Entry 6QTO (X-ray diffraction, 1.27 A resolution); this record covers chains A and B.

== Chain A ==
Protein: E3 ubiquitin-protein ligase COP1
From: Arabidopsis thaliana
Notes: EC 2.3.2.27
UniProtKB: P43254 (COP1_ARATH); residue numbers follow UniProt; this construct covers 349-675
Chain sequence (330 residues; each row starts with the number of its first residue):
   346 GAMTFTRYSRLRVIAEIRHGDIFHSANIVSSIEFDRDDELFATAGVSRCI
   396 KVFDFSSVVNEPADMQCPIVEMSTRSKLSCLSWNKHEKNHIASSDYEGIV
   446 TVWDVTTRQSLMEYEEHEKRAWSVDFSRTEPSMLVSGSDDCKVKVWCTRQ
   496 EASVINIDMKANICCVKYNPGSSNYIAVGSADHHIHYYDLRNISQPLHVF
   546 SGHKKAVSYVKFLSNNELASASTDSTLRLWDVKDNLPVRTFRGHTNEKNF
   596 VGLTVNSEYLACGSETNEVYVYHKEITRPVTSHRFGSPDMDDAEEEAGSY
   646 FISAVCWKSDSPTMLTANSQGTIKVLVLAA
Disordered / not traced: 346-347, 364-371, 408-410
Sequence notes: expression tag (346-348)
Modified / non-standard residues: Cys394, Cys425, Cys492, Cys510 (S-hydroxycysteine; CSO)
Curated features (UniProtKB/Swiss-Prot):
  - region: Lys593 to Phe595 (Binding of human TRIB1 COP1-binding-motif)
  - site (Human TRIB1 COP1-binding motif): Lys422, Tyr441
  - mutagenesis: Lys422 (K422E: 5-fold increase in interaction with HY5, weak interaction with BBX24/STO and BBX25/STH, and at low light intensity shorter hypocotyl), Arg465 (R465E: No interaction with BBX24/STO and BBX25/STH, and at low light intensity shorter hypocotyl), Trp467 (W467A: No interaction with HY5, BBX24/STO and BBX25/STH and at low light intensity shorter hypocotyl), Val523 to Arg584 (In COP1-8; no interaction with SPA1 and lethal), Gly524 (G524E: In COP1-9; no interaction with HY5, SPA1, BBX25/STH or BBX24/STO and lethal), Lys550 (K550E: No interaction with HY5, BBX24/STO and BBX25/STH and at low light intensity shorter hypocotyl), Glu592 (E592R: Better interaction with HY5, BBX24/STO and BBX25/STH and slightly longer hypocotyls)
What the authors report for this chain:
  - mutagenesis - K422A (4-fold): increased binding to CO VP peptide
  - mutagenesis - K422A: decreased binding to CRY2527-535
  - mutagenesis - Y441A, W467A: decreased binding to HY5
  - mutagenesis - K422A: increased binding to full-length UVR8
  - mutagenesis - Y441A, W467A: abolished signaling in response to UV-B
  - mutagenesis - K422A: unchanged binding to UV-B-activated full-length UVR8
  - mutagenesis - Y441A, W467A: decreased binding to UVR8
  - mutagenesis - K422A, W467A: decreased growth
  - mutagenesis - Y441A: increased growth

== Chain B ==
Protein: Transcription factor HY5
UniProtKB: O24646 (HY5_ARATH); residue numbers follow UniProt; this construct covers 39-49
Chain sequence (12 residues; row label = number of the first residue in the row):
    38 XEIRRVPEFGGY
Disordered / not traced: 47-49
Sequence notes: acetylation (38); conflict Tyr49 (Glu in O24646)
Modified / non-standard residues: ACE (acetyl group) at position 38

== Interface between chain A and chain B ==
Pairs across the interface - 38 pairs, chain A then chain B:
  Ile373(A) - Ile40(B)  hydrophobic
  Ile373(A) - Arg41(B)
  Ser375(A) - Arg41(B)
  Val391(A) - Ile40(B)  hydrophobic
  Ser424(A) - Arg41(B)  hydrogen bond
  Tyr441(A) - Ile40(B)  hydrogen bond (side chain-backbone)
  Tyr441(A) - Arg41(B)  hydrogen bond
  Trp467(A) - Ile40(B)
  Trp467(A) - Arg41(B)
  Trp467(A) - Arg42(B)
  Trp467(A) - Pro44(B)
  Asp484(A) - Pro44(B)
  Lys505(A) - Phe46(B)
  Ala506(A) - Phe46(B)  hydrophobic
  Asn507(A) - Pro44(B)
  Cys509(A) - Val43(B)  hydrophobic
  Cys509(A) - Pro44(B)  hydrophobic
  Ala526(A) - Pro44(B)
  Ala526(A) - Phe46(B)  hydrogen bond (backbone-backbone)
  His528(A) - Glu45(B)  salt bridge
  Lys550(A) - Glu45(B)
  Ala551(A) - Val43(B)  hydrophobic
  Ala551(A) - Pro44(B)
  Ala551(A) - Glu45(B)  hydrogen bond (backbone-side chain)
  Ser553(A) - Val43(B)
  Tyr554(A) - Arg41(B)
  Thr568(A) - Val43(B)
  Thr568(A) - Glu45(B)
  Lys593(A) - Arg42(B)
  Lys593(A) - Val43(B)  hydrogen bond (backbone-backbone)
  Asn594(A) - ACE_38(B)
  Asn594(A) - Arg41(B)
  Asn594(A) - Arg42(B)
  Asn594(A) - Val43(B)
  Phe595(A) - Arg41(B)  hydrogen bond (backbone-backbone)
  Phe595(A) - Arg42(B)
  Phe595(A) - Val43(B)
  Phe646(A) - ACE_38(B)
Other interface residues (no listed pair), chain A (25 interface residues in all): Lys422, Arg465, Asp527
Interface features reported in the paper:
  - residue pairs: Tyr441(A)-Arg41(B) (hydrogen bond), His528(A)-Glu45(B) (salt bridge)
  - interface residues, chain A: Trp467(A), Phe595(A)
  - hot spots on chain A (mutagenesis) - W467A: abolished binding to Transcription factor HY5 (chain B)

== Summary ==
25 residues of chain A and 8 residues of chain B are in contact, with 7 hydrogen bonds and 1 salt bridge.
Polar contacts include His528(A)-Glu45(B), Ser424(A)-Arg41(B) and Tyr441(A)-Ile40(B). The paper describes a
hydrogen bond between Tyr441(A) and Arg41(B); a salt bridge between His528(A) and Glu45(B). The paper reports
that Y441A and W467A of chain A reduce binding to HY5; interface residues Trp467(A) and Phe595(A).
Here chain A is E3 ubiquitin-protein ligase COP1 (Arabidopsis thaliana) and chain B is Transcription factor
HY5. Entry 6QTO (Crystal structure of an Arabidopsis WD40 domain in complex with a transcription factor) was
determined by X-ray diffraction (same publication as 6QTQ, 6QTR, 6QTS, 6QTT, 6QTU, 6QTV, 6QTW and 6QTX).
